1OBC - chain A; structure by X-ray diffraction, 2.10 A resolution.

Chain A:
Molecule: Leucyl-tRNA synthetase
Source organism: Thermus thermophilus
Sequence (878 residues; each row starts with the number of its first residue):
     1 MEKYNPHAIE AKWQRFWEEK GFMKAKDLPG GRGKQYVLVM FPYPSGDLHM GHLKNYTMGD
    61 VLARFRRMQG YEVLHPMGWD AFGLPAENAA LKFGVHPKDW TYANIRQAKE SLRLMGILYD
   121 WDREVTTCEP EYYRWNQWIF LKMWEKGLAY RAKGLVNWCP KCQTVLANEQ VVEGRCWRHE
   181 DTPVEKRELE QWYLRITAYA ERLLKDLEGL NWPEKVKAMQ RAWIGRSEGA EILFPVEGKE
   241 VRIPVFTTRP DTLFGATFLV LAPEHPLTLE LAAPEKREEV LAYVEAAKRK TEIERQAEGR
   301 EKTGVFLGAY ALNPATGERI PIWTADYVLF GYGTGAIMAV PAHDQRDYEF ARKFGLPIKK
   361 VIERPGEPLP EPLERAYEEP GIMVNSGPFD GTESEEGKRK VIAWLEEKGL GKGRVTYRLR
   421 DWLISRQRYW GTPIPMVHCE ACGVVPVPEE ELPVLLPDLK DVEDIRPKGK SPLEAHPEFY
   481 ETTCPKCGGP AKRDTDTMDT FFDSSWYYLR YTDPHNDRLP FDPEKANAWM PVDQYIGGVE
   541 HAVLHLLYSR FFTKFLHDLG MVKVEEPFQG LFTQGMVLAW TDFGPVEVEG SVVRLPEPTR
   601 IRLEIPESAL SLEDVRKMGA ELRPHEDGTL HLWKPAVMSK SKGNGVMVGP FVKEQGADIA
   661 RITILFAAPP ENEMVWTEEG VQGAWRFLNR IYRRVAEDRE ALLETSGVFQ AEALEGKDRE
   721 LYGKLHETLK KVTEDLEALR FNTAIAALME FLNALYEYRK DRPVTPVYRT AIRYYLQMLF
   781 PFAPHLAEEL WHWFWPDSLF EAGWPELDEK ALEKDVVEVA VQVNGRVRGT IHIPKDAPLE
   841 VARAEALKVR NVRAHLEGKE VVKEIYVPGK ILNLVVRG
Not modelled in the structure: 30-32, 815-878
Ion coordination: Zn2+ site 1: C159, C162, C176, H179; Zn2+ site 2: C439, C442, C484, C487
Residues lining bound ligands:
  - 2'-amino-2'-deoxyadenosine / norvaline: F246, T247, T248, R249, T252, Y327, V328, L329, Y332, G333, G335, A336, I337, M338, A339, V340, H343, D344, R346, D347
  - leucine / LMS: M40, F41, P42, Y43, H49, G51, H52, N55, Y56, D80, F501, S504, Y507, Y535, G537, G538, E540, H541, H545, Q574, G575, M576, V577, V637, M638

Overview:
Chain A binds leucine / LMS and 2'-amino-2'-deoxyadenosine / norvaline. The Zn2+ site 1 is built by C159,
C162, C176 and H179. C439, C442, C484 and C487 coordinate Zn2+ site 2.
Chain A is Leucyl-tRNA synthetase (Thermus thermophilus); the structure, Leucyl-tRNA synthetase from thermus
thermophilus complexed with a post-transfer editing substrate analogue, was determined by X-ray diffraction,
deposited together with 1OBH.
